PDB entry 7VLA | electron microscopy, 2.70 A resolution | chains A and R of the 6 polymer chains in the assembly

== Chain A ==
Molecule: Guanine nucleotide-binding protein G(i) subunit alpha-1
From: Homo sapiens
UniProt: P63096 (GNAI1_HUMAN); numbering as in UniProt (aligned over 1-354)
Amino-acid sequence (354 residues; each row starts with the number of its first residue):
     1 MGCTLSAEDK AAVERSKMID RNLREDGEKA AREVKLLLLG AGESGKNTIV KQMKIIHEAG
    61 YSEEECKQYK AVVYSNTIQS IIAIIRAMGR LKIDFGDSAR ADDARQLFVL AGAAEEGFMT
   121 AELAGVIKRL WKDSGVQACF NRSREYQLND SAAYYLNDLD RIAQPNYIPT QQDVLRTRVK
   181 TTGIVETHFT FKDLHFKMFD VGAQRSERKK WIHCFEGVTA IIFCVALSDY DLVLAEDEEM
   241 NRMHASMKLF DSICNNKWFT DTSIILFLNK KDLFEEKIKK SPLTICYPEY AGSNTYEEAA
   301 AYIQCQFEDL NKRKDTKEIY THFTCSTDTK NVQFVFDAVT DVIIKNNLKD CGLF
Unresolved in the structure: 1-2, 55-181
Differences from the reference sequence: engineered mutation Asn47 (Ser in P63096), Ala203 (Gly in P63096), Ala245 (Glu in P63096), Ser326 (Ala in P63096)
Swiss-Prot annotation at these positions:
  - region: Lys35 to Lys46, Thr48 (G1 motif), Asp173 to Thr181 (G2 motif), Phe196 to Gly202, Gln204, Arg205 (G3 motif), Ile265 to Asp272 (G4 motif), Thr324, Cys325, Thr327 to Thr329 (G5 motif)
  - binding site (GTP): Glu43 to Lys46, Thr48, Ser151, Leu175 to Thr181, Asp200 to Gly202, Gln204, Asn269 to Asp272
  - binding site (Mg(2+)): Thr181
  - modified residue: Arg178 (ADP-ribosylarginine), Gln204 (Deamidated glutamine), Cys351 (ADP-ribosylcysteine)
  - lipidation: Gly2 (N-myristoyl glycine), Cys3 (S-palmitoyl cysteine)
  - natural variant: Gly40 (G40C: In NEDHISB; G40R: In NEDHISB), Gly45 (G45D: In NEDHISB), Thr48 (T48I: In NEDHISB; T48K: In NEDHISB), Gln52 (Q52P: In NEDHISB), Ser75 (deletion: In NEDHISB; uncertain significance), Gln172 (deletion: In NEDHISB), Asp173 (D173V: In NEDHISB), Glu186 to Phe189 (deletion: In NEDHISB; uncertain significance), Cys224 (C224Y: In NEDHISB), Lys270 (K270N: In NEDHISB; K270R: In NEDHISB), Asp272 (D272G: In NEDHISB), Val332 (V332E: In NEDHISB; uncertain significance)
  - mutagenesis: Gly42 (G42R: Abolishes switch to an activated conformation and dissociation from beta and gamma subunits upon GTP binding. Abolishes interaction with RGS family members), Glu116 (E116L: Enhances interaction (inactive GDP-bound) with RGS14), Gln147 (Q147L: Enhances interaction (inactive GDP-bound) with RGS14)

== Chain R ==
Molecule: C-C chemokine receptor type 1
From: Homo sapiens
UniProt: P32246 (CCR1_HUMAN); numbering as in UniProt (aligned over 1-355)
Amino-acid sequence (365 residues; each row starts with the number of its first residue; numbers below 1 keep their minus sign (Gly-3 is residue -3)):
    -3 GGSGMETPNT TEDYDTTTEF DYGDATPCQK VNERAFGAQL LPPLYSLVFV IGLVGNILVV
    57 LVLVQYKRLK NMTSIYLLNL AISDLLFLFT LPFWIDYKLK DDWVFGDAMC KILSGFYYTG
   117 LYSEIFFIIL LTIDRYLAIV HAVFALRART VTFGVITSII IWALAILASM PGLYFSKTQW
   177 EFTHHTCSLH FPHESLREWK LFQALKLNLF GLVLPLLVMI ICYTGIIKIL LRRPNEKKSK
   237 AVRLIFVIMI IFFLFWTPYN LTILISVFQD FLFTHECEQS RHLDLAVQVT EVIAYTHCCV
   297 NPVIYAFVGE RFRKYLRQLF HRRVAVHLVK WLPFLSVDRL ERVSSTSPST GEHELSAGFL
   357 EVLFQ
Unresolved in the structure: -3 to 16, 319-361
Differences from the reference sequence: expression tag (-3 to 0, 356-361)
Swiss-Prot annotation at these positions:
  - glycosylation: Asn5 (N-linked (GlcNAc...) asparagine)
Disulfide bonds: Cys24-Cys273, Cys106-Cys183
Reported in the primary citation:
  - mutagenesis - T86A/W90A, Y113F/Y255F: increased signaling with CCL15(27-92)
  - mutagenesis - C24A: decreased signaling with CCL15(27-92)
  - mutagenesis - Y291A: unchanged signaling with CCL15(27-92)
  - mutagenesis - Y291F: unchanged signaling in response to CCL15S
  - mutagenesis - Y113A/Y255A: decreased expression
  - mutagenesis - Y291A: unchanged signaling in response to CCL15L

== How chain A and chain R interact ==
Residue-residue contacts - 23 pairs, chain A then chain R:
  Arg32(A) with Leu142(R)
  Leu194(A) with Leu142(R), hydrophobic
  Tyr320(A) with Arg229(R)
  Asp341(A) with Arg229(R), salt bridge
  Ile343(A) with Ala138(R), hydrophobic
  Ile344(A) with Ile135(R); Ala138(R), hydrophobic
  Asn347(A) with Ala134(R), hydrogen bond (side chain-backbone); Ala138(R); Arg145(R)
  Leu348(A) with Ile135(R), hydrophobic; Leu226(R), hydrophobic
  Lys349(A) with Arg307(R), hydrogen bond (backbone-side chain)
  Asp350(A) with Arg307(R), salt bridge
  Cys351(A) with Arg131(R); Ala134(R), hydrophobic
  Gly352(A) with Val304(R)
  Leu353(A) with Arg131(R); Ala237(R)
  Phe354(A) with Lys233(R); Val304(R); Gly305(R); Glu306(R)
Also at the interface, not in a pair above, chain A (22 interface residues in all): Ala31, Lys192, Asp193, Asp315, Glu318, Phe336, Thr340, Asn346
Also at the interface, not in a pair above, chain R (23 interface residues in all): Asn67, Thr69, Val139, Arg143, Ile222, Asn231, Lys234, Leu240, Ile241

== In short ==
The interface between chain A and chain R involves 22 residues on one side and 23 on the other, with 2
hydrogen bonds and 2 salt bridges. Among the polar pairs are Asp341(A)-Arg229(R), Asp350(A)-Arg307(R) and
Asn347(A)-Ala134(R). The paper reports that T86A/W90A and Y113F/Y255F of chain R increase signaling with
CCL15(27-92); C24A of chain R reduces signaling with CCL15(27-92); 6 substitutions were tested in all.
Chain A is Guanine nucleotide-binding protein G(i) subunit alpha-1 and chain R is C-C chemokine receptor type
1, both from Homo sapiens; the structure, Cryo-EM structure of the CCL15(27-92) bound CCR1-Gi complex, was
determined by electron microscopy together with 7VL8 and 7VL9 from the same study.
